Entry 7AWD (X-ray diffraction, 1.93 A resolution); this record covers chain A.

[Chain A]
Name: Peroxisome proliferator-activated receptor gamma
Source organism: Homo sapiens
Reference sequence: P37231 (PPARG_HUMAN); residues 203-477 here correspond to UniProt positions 231-505 (UniProt number = residue number + 28)
Amino-acid sequence (277 residues; row label = number of the first residue in the row):
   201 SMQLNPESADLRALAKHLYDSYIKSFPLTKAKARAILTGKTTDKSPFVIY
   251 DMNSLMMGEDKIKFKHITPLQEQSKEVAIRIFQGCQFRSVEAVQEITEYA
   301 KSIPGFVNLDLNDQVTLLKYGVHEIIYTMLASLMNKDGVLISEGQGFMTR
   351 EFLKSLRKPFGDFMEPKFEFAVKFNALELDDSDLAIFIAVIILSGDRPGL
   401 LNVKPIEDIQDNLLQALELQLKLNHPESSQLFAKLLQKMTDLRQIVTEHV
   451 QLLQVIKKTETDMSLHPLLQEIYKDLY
Not modelled in the structure: 265-268, 477
Construct notes: expression tag (201-202)
Small-molecule neighbours:
  - garcinoic acid (NQD; (2Z,6E,10E)-13-[(2R)-6-hydroxy-2,8-dimethyl-3,4-dihydro-2H-1-benzopyran-2-yl]-2,6,10-trimethyltrideca-2,6,10-trienoic acid), molecule 1: Phe226, Pro227, Leu228, Phe282, Cys285, Gln286, Arg288, Ser289, Ala292, Glu295, His323, Ile326, Tyr327, Met329, Leu330, Leu333, Glu343, Phe363, Met364, His449, Leu453, Leu469, Tyr473
  - garcinoic acid (NQD), molecule 2: Ile249, Leu255, Gly258, Glu259, Ile262, Lys263, Phe264, Gln273, Arg280, Ile281, Gly284, Cys285, Arg288, Leu330, Leu333, Val339, Leu340, Ile341, Ser342, Glu343, Met348, Leu353, Met364

[Overview]
Bound to chain A: garcinoic acid.
Chain A is Peroxisome proliferator-activated receptor gamma (Homo sapiens); the structure, Crystal structure
of Peroxisome proliferator-activated receptor gamma (PPARG)in complex with garcinoic acid, was determined by
X-ray diffraction (same publication as 7AWC).
